PDB entry 9IUQ | electron microscopy, 3.30 A resolution | chains A and B

# Chain A
Protein: Processed angiotensin-converting enzyme 2
Source organism: Homo sapiens
UniProt: Q9BYF1 (ACE2_HUMAN); numbering as in UniProt (aligned over 19-612)
Amino-acid sequence (594 residues; each row starts with the number of its first residue):
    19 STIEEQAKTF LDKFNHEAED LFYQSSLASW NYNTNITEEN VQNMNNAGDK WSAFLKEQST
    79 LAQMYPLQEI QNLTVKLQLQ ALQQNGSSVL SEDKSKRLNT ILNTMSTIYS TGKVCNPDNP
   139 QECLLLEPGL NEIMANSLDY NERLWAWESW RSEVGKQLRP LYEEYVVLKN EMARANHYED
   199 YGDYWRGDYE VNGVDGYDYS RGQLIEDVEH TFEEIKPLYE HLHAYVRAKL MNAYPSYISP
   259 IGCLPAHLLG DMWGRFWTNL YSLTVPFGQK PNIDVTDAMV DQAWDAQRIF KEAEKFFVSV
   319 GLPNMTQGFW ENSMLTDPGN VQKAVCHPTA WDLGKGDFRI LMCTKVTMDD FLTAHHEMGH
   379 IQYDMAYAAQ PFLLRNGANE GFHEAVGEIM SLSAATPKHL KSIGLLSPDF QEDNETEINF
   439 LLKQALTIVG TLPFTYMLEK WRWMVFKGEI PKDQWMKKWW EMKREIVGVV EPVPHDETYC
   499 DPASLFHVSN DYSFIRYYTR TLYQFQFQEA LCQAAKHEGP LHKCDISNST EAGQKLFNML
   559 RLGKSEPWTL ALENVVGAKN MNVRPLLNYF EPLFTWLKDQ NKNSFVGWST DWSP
Disulfide bonds: Cys-133/Cys-141, Cys-344/Cys-361, Cys-530/Cys-542
Curated features (UniProtKB/Swiss-Prot):
  - region (Interaction with SARS-CoV spike glycoprotein): Asp-30 to Tyr-41, Met-82 to Pro-84, Lys-353 to Arg-357
  - active site: Glu-375 (Proton acceptor), His-505 (Proton donor)
  - binding site (chloride): Arg-169, Trp-477, Lys-481
  - binding site (substrate): Arg-273, His-345, Pro-346, Tyr-515
  - binding site (Zn(2+)): His-374, His-378, Glu-402
  - glycosylation (N-linked (GlcNAc...) asparagine): Asn-53, Asn-90, Asn-103, Asn-322, Asn-432, Asn-546
  - mutagenesis: Ser-19 (S19P: Increases slightly the interaction with RBD domain of SARS-CoV-2 spike protein), Gln-24 to Lys-26 (Slightly inhibits interaction with SARS-CoV spike glycoprotein), Gln-24 (Q24T: Increases slightly the interaction with RBD domain of SARS-CoV-2 spike protein), Ala-25 (A25V: Increases slightly the interaction with RBD domain of SARS-CoV-2 spike protein), Thr-27 (T27Y: Increases slightly the interaction with RBD domain of SARS-CoV-2 spike protein. In sACE2.v2.2; increases interaction with RBD domain of SARS-CoV-2 spike protein ...), Leu-29 (L29F: Increases slightly the interaction with RBD domain of SARS-CoV-2 spike protein), Lys-31 (K31D: Abolishes interaction with SARS-CoV spike glycoprotein; K31Y: Increases slightly the interaction with RBD domain of SARS-CoV-2 spike protein), Asn-33 (N33D: Increases slightly the interaction with RBD domain of SARS-CoV-2 spike protein), His-34 (H34A: Increases slightly the interaction with RBD domain of SARS-CoV-2 spike protein), Glu-37 (E37A: No effect on interaction with SARS-CoV spike glycoprotein), Asp-38 (D38A: No effect on interaction with SARS-CoV spike glycoprotein), Leu-39 (L39R: Increases slightly the interaction with RBD domain of SARS-CoV-2 spike protein), 48 further mutagenesis entries in UniProt
From the paper describing this entry:
  - conformationally variable residues (side-chain flip): Glu-35

# Chain B
Protein: Spike protein S1
Source organism: Severe acute respiratory syndrome coronavirus 2
UniProt: P0DTC2 (SPIKE_SARS2); numbering as in UniProt; present here: 334-482, 484-524
Amino-acid sequence (190 residues; each row starts with the number of its first residue; note: 1 number in that range is skipped by the numbering (no residue carries it; nothing is unmodelled there)):
   334 NLCPFHEVFN ATTFASVYAW NRTRISNCVA DYSVLYNFAP FFAFKCYGVS PTKLNDLCFT
   394 NVYADSFVIK GNEVSQIAPG QTGNIADYNY KLPDDFTGCV IAWNSNKLDS KHSGNYDYWY
   454 RSLRKSKLKP FERDISTEIY QAGNKPCKG
   484 KGPNCYFPLQ SYGFRPTYGV GHQPYRVVVL SFELLHAPAT V
Construct notes: variant His-339 (Gly in P0DTC2), Thr-346 (Arg in P0DTC2), Thr-356 (Lys in P0DTC2), Phe-371 (Ser in P0DTC2), Pro-373 (Ser in P0DTC2), Phe-375 (Ser in P0DTC2), Ala-376 (Thr in P0DTC2), Lys-403 (Arg in P0DTC2), Asn-405 (Asp in P0DTC2), Ser-408 (Arg in P0DTC2), Asn-417 (Lys in P0DTC2), Lys-440 (Asn in P0DTC2), His-445 (Val in P0DTC2), Ser-446 (Gly in P0DTC2), Asp-450 (Asn in P0DTC2), Trp-452 (Leu in P0DTC2), Ser-455 (Leu in P0DTC2), Leu-456 (Phe in P0DTC2), Lys-460 (Asn in P0DTC2), Asn-477 (Ser in P0DTC2), Lys-478 (Thr in P0DTC2), Lys-481 (Asn in P0DTC2), Lys-484 (Glu in P0DTC2), Pro-486 (Phe in P0DTC2), Arg-498 (Gln in P0DTC2), Tyr-501 (Asn in P0DTC2), His-505 (Tyr in P0DTC2)
Disulfide bonds: Cys-336/Cys-361, Cys-379/Cys-432, Cys-480/Cys-488
Covalently attached groups: N-acetylglucosamine (NAG) linked to Asn-343, Asn-354
Curated features (UniProtKB/Swiss-Prot):
  - glycosylation: Asn-343 (N-linked (GlcNAc...) (complex) asparagine)
  - natural variant: His-339 (G339H: In strain: Omicron/BA.2.75, Omicron/XBB.1.5 and 1 more; this construct carries the variant), Thr-346 (R346T: In strain: Omicron/BQ.1.1, Omicron/XBB.1.5 and 1 more; this construct carries the variant), Leu-368 (L368I: In strain: Omicron/XBB.1.5, Omicron/EG.5.1), Phe-371 (S371F: In strain: Omicron/BA.2, Omicron/BA.2.12.1 and 6 more; this construct carries the variant), Pro-373 (S373P: In strain: Omicron/BA.1, Omicron/BA.2 and 7 more; this construct carries the variant), Phe-375 (S375F: In strain: Omicron/BA.1, Omicron/BA.2 and 7 more; this construct carries the variant), Ala-376 (T376A: In strain: Omicron/BA.2, Omicron/BA.2.12.1 and 5 more; this construct carries the variant), Asn-405 (D405N: In strain: Omicron/BA.2, Omicron/BA.2.12.1 and 6 more; this construct carries the variant), Ser-408 (R408S: In strain: Omicron/BA.2, Omicron/BA.2.12.1 and 6 more; this construct carries the variant), Asn-417 (K417N: In strain: Beta/B.1.351, Omicron/BA.1 and 8 more; this construct carries the variant), Lys-440 (N440K: In strain: Omicron/BA.1, Omicron/BA.2 and 7 more; this construct carries the variant), Lys-444 (K444T: In strain: Omicron/BQ.1.1), 14 further natural variant entries in UniProt
  - mutagenesis: Asn-343 (N343Q: Reduced viral infectivity), Tyr-453 (Y453F: Decreased HLA binding to NF9 epitope. Increased binding affinity to human ACE2), Ala-475 (A475V: Increased resistance to neutralizing antibodies), Phe-490 (F490L: Increased resistance to neutralizing antibodies and human covalescent sera neutralization), Gln-493 (Q493N: Reduced host ACE2-binding affinity in vitro; Q493Y: Reduced host ACE2-binding affinity in vitro), His-519 (H519P: Increased resistance to human covalescent sera neutralization)
From the paper describing this entry:
  - mutagenesis - L456F (10-fold), Q493E: decreased binding to Processed angiotensin-converting enzyme 2 (chain A)
  - mutagenesis - L456F: unchanged binding to Processed angiotensin-converting enzyme 2 (chain A)

# Interface between chain A and chain B
Residue-residue contacts (26):
  Ser-19(A) with Ala-475(B), hydrogen bond (side chain-backbone); Asn-477(B), hydrogen bond (backbone-side chain)
  Gln-24(A) with Ala-475(B); Asn-487(B), hydrogen bond
  Thr-27(A) with Ala-475(B); Tyr-489(B)
  Phe-28(A) with Tyr-489(B)
  Lys-31(A) with Ser-455(B); Leu-456(B); Phe-490(B), hydrogen bond (side chain-backbone); Pro-491(B); Gln-493(B)
  His-34(A) with Gln-493(B); Ser-494(B), hydrogen bond (side chain-backbone)
  Asp-38(A) with Tyr-449(B); Arg-498(B), salt bridge
  Tyr-41(A) with Thr-500(B), hydrogen bond; Tyr-501(B), hydrophobic
  Gln-42(A) with Arg-498(B)
  Tyr-83(A) with Asn-487(B), hydrogen bond; Tyr-489(B)
  Lys-353(A) with Tyr-501(B); Gly-502(B), hydrogen bond (backbone-backbone)
  Gly-354(A) with Gly-502(B)
  Asp-355(A) with Thr-500(B)
  Arg-357(A) with Thr-500(B)
Also at the interface, not in a pair above, chain A (17 interface residues in all): Met-82, Thr-324, Asn-330
Also at the interface, not in a pair above, chain B (21 interface residues in all): Tyr-453, Gly-476, Pro-486, Leu-492, Val-503, His-505
The authors on this interface:
  - residue pairs: His-34(A)/Gln-493(B), Tyr-41(A)/Thr-500(B) (hydrogen bond), Tyr-449(B)/Asp-38(A) (hydrogen bond), Ser-455(B)/Lys-31(A), Asn-487(B)/Tyr-83(A) (hydrogen bond), Asn-487(B)/Gln-24(A) (hydrogen bond), Arg-498(B)/Asp-38(A)
  - interface residues, chain A: Met-82(A), Tyr-83(A)
  - interface residues, chain B: Tyr-449(B), Pro-486(B), Asn-487(B), Tyr-489(B), Arg-498(B), Thr-500(B)

# In short
The interface between chain A and chain B involves 17 residues on one side and 21 on the other; the contacts
include 8 hydrogen bonds and 1 salt bridge. Polar contacts include Asp-38(A)/Arg-498(B), Ser-19(A)/Ala-475(B)
and Ser-19(A)/Asn-477(B). The paper describes contacts between His-34(A) and Gln-493(B), Ser-455(B) and
Lys-31(A) and Arg-498(B) and Asp-38(A); hydrogen bonds between Tyr-41(A) and Thr-500(B), Tyr-449(B) and
Asp-38(A) and Asn-487(B) and Tyr-83(A) among others. From the paper: L456F and Q493E of chain B reduce binding
to Processed angiotensin-converting enzyme 2 (chain A); interface residues Met-82(A), Tyr-83(A) and Tyr-449(B)
among others.
Here chain A is Processed angiotensin-converting enzyme 2 (Homo sapiens) and chain B is Spike protein S1
(Severe acute respiratory syndrome coronavirus 2). Entry 9IUQ (KP.2 RBD in complex with ACE2) was determined
by electron microscopy, deposited together with 9IUP and 9IUU.
